PDB entry 2HWB | X-ray diffraction, 3.00 A resolution | chains 2 and 4 of the 4 polymer chains in the assembly

# Chain 2
Molecule: Human rhinovirus 14 coat protein (subunit VP2)
From: Human rhinovirus 14
UniProt: P03303 (POLG_HRV14); residues 1-262 here correspond to UniProt positions 69-330 (UniProt number = residue number + 68)
Amino-acid sequence (262 residues; each row starts with the number of its first residue):
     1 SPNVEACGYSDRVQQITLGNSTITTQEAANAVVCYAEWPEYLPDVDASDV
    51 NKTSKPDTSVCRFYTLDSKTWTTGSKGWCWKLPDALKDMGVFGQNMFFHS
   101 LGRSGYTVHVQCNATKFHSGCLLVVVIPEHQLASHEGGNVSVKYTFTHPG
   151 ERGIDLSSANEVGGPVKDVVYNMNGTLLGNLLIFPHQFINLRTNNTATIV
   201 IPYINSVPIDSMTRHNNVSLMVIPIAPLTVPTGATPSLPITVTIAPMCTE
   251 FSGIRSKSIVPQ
Disordered / not traced: 1-7
Differences from the reference sequence: conflict Val170 (Ile239 in P03303)

# Chain 4
Molecule: Human rhinovirus 14 coat protein (subunit VP4)
From: Human rhinovirus 14
UniProt: P03303 (POLG_HRV14); residue numbers follow UniProt; this construct covers 1-68
Amino-acid sequence (68 residues; row label = number of the first residue in the row):
     1 GAQVSTQKSGSHENQNILTNGSNQTFTVINYYKDAASTSSAGQSLSMDPS
    51 KFTEPVKDLMLKGAPALN
Disordered / not traced: 1-28

# How chain 2 and chain 4 interact
Pairs across the interface (22; chain 2 residue first):
  Ser10(2) - Asn68(4)  hydrogen bond (side chain-backbone)
  Asp11(2) - Asp58(4)
  Asp11(2) - Ala66(4)
  Asp11(2) - Asn68(4)  hydrogen bond (backbone-side chain)
  Arg12(2) - Leu67(4)
  Arg12(2) - Asn68(4)  hydrogen bond (side chain-backbone)
  Gln14(2) - Asp58(4)
  Ala29(2) - Leu67(4)  hydrophobic
  Asn30(2) - Val56(4)
  Asn30(2) - Lys57(4)
  Asn30(2) - Asp58(4)
  Asn30(2) - Met60(4)
  Ala31(2) - Pro55(4)
  Ala31(2) - Val56(4)
  Ala31(2) - Lys57(4)  hydrogen bond (backbone-backbone)
  Val32(2) - Pro55(4)
  Val33(2) - Pro55(4)  hydrogen bond (backbone-backbone)
  Val33(2) - Lys57(4)
  Tyr35(2) - Lys51(4)
  Tyr35(2) - Phe52(4)  hydrophobic
  Trp38(2) - Lys57(4)
  Thr193(2) - Leu67(4)
Interface residues without a listed pair, chain 2 (15 interface residues in all): Tyr9, Ala28, Ala36

# Overview
15 residues of chain 2 face 10 of chain 4 across their interface, with 5 hydrogen bonds. Polar pairs include
Ser10(2)-Asn68(4), Asp11(2)-Asn68(4) and Arg12(2)-Asn68(4).
Here chain 2 is Human rhinovirus 14 coat protein (subunit VP2) and chain 4 is Human rhinovirus 14 coat protein
(subunit VP4), both from Human rhinovirus 14. Entry 2HWB (A comparison of the anti-rhinoviral drug binding
pocket in hrv14 and hrv1a) was determined by X-ray diffraction, deposited together with 2HWC, 2HWD, 2HWE and
2HWF.
